Entry 7OE0 (electron microscopy, 2.69 A resolution); this record covers chains A and M of the 20 polymer chains in the assembly.

[Chain A]
Molecule: 16S rRNA
Organism: Escherichia coli BW25113
Sequence (1542 nucleotides; each row starts with the number of its first residue):
     1 AAAUUGAAGA GUUUGAUCAU GGCUCAGAUU GAACGCUGGC GGCAGGCCUA ACACAUGCAA
    61 GUCGAACGGU AACAGGAAGA AGCUUGCUUC UUUGCUGACG AGUGGCGGAC GGGUGAGUAA
   121 UGUCUGGGAA ACUGCCUGAU GGAGGGGGAU AACUACUGGA AACGGUAGCU AAUACCGCAU
   181 AACGUCGCAA GACCAAAGAG GGGGACCUUC GGGCCUCUUG CCAUCGGAUG UGCCCAGAUG
   241 GGAUUAGCUA GUAGGUGGGG UAACGGCUCA CCUAGGCGAC GAUCCCUAGC UGGUCUGAGA
   301 GGAUGACCAG CCACACUGGA ACUGAGACAC GGUCCAGACU CCUACGGGAG GCAGCAGUGG
   361 GGAAUAUUGC ACAAUGGGCG CAAGCCUGAU GCAGCCAUGC CGCGUGUAUG AAGAAGGCCU
   421 UCGGGUUGUA AAGUACUUUC AGCGGGGAGG AAGGGAGUAA AGUUAAUACC UUUGCUCAUU
   481 GACGUUACCC GCAGAAGAAG CACCGGCUAA CUCCGUGCCA GCAGCCGCGG UAAUACGGAG
   541 GGUGCAAGCG UUAAUCGGAA UUACUGGGCG UAAAGCGCAC GCAGGCGGUU UGUUAAGUCA
   601 GAUGUGAAAU CCCCGGGCUC AACCUGGGAA CUGCAUCUGA UACUGGCAAG CUUGAGUCUC
   661 GUAGAGGGGG GUAGAAUUCC AGGUGUAGCG GUGAAAUGCG UAGAGAUCUG GAGGAAUACC
   721 GGUGGCGAAG GCGGCCCCCU GGACGAAGAC UGACGCUCAG GUGCGAAAGC GUGGGGAGCA
   781 AACAGGAUUA GAUACCCUGG UAGUCCACGC CGUAAACGAU GUCGACUUGG AGGUUGUGCC
   841 CUUGAGGCGU GGCUUCCGGA GCUAACGCGU UAAGUCGACC GCCUGGGGAG UACGGCCGCA
   901 AGGUUAAAAC UCAAAUGAAU UGACGGGGGC CCGCACAAGC GGUGGAGCAU GUGGUUUAAU
   961 UCGAUGCAAC GCGAAGAACC UUACCUGGUC UUGACAUCCA CGGAAGUUUU CAGAGAUGAG
  1021 AAUGUGCCUU CGGGAACCGU GAGACAGGUG CUGCAUGGCU GUCGUCAGCU CGUGUUGUGA
  1081 AAUGUUGGGU UAAGUCCCGC AACGAGCGCA ACCCUUAUCC UUUGUUGCCA GCGGUCCGGC
  1141 CGGGAACUCA AAGGAGACUG CCAGUGAUAA ACUGGAGGAA GGUGGGGAUG ACGUCAAGUC
  1201 AUCAUGGCCC UUACGACCAG GGCUACACAC GUGCUACAAU GGCGCAUACA AAGAGAAGCG
  1261 ACCUCGCGAG AGCAAGCGGA CCUCAUAAAG UGCGUCGUAG UCCGGAUUGG AGUCUGCAAC
  1321 UCGACUCCAU GAAGUCGGAA UCGCUAGUAA UCGUGGAUCA GAAUGCCACG GUGAAUACGU
  1381 UCCCGGGCCU UGUACACACC GCCCGUCACA CCAUGGGAGU GGGUUGCAAA AGAAGUAGGU
  1441 AGCUUAACCU UCGGGAGGGC GCUUACCACU UUGUGAUUCA UGACUGGGGU GAAGUCGUAA
  1501 CAAGGUAACC GUAGGGGAAC CUGCGGUUGG AUCACCUCCU UA
Not modelled in the structure: 1-4, 1398-1408, 1494-1498, 1531-1542
Reported in the primary citation:
  - conformationally variable residues (order/disorder transition): A1398 to U1406, U1495 to U1498

[Chain M]
Name: 30S ribosomal protein S13
Organism: Escherichia coli BW25113
Reference sequence: A0A6D2XQ78 (A0A6D2XQ78_ECOLI); residues 1-117 here correspond to UniProt positions 2-118 (UniProt number = residue number + 1)
Sequence (117 residues; row label = number of the first residue in the row):
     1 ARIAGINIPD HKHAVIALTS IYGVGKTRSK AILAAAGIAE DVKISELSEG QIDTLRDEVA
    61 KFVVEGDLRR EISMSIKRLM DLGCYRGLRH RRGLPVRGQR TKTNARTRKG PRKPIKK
Not modelled in the structure: 115-117

[How chain A and chain M interact]
Pairs across the interface - 99 pairs, chain A then chain M:
  A946(A) with Arg112(M), phosphate contact
  G947(A) with Arg106(M), salt bridge to the phosphate; Thr107(M), hydrogen bond to the phosphate
  C948(A) with Asn104(M), base contact; Ala105(M), phosphate contact; Arg106(M), salt bridge to the phosphate; Thr107(M), hydrogen bond to the phosphate
  A949(A) with Arg97(M), salt bridge to the phosphate; Gln99(M), phosphate contact; Arg100(M), phosphate contact; Asn104(M), hydrogen bond to the base
  U950(A) with Arg100(M), phosphate contact; Asn104(M), hydrogen bond to the base
  G951(A) with Arg100(M), salt bridge to the phosphate; Lys102(M), hydrogen bond to the base; Thr103(M), base contact
  U952(A) with Lys102(M), hydrogen bond to the base
  G953(A) with Lys102(M), base contact
  A977(A) with Arg100(M), base contact
  U1224(A) with Gly98(M), sugar contact; Arg100(M), hydrogen bond to the phosphate
  A1225(A) with Arg89(M), phosphate contact; Gly98(M), phosphate contact; Gln99(M), phosphate contact; Arg100(M), salt bridge to the phosphate; Thr101(M), hydrogen bond to the phosphate; Lys102(M), hydrogen bond to the phosphate
  C1226(A) with Leu94(M), phosphate contact; Thr101(M), phosphate contact; Lys102(M), base contact; Lys109(M), hydrogen bond to the sugar
  A1227(A) with Lys109(M), phosphate contact; Lys113(M), phosphate contact; Pro114(M), base contact
  C1228(A) with Lys102(M), base contact; Lys109(M), salt bridge to the phosphate; Arg112(M), phosphate contact; Lys113(M), hydrogen bond to the phosphate; Pro114(M), sugar contact
  A1229(A) with Arg112(M), salt bridge to the phosphate
  C1230(A) with Thr103(M), base contact; Arg112(M), salt bridge to the phosphate
  C1243(A) with Ile16(M), sugar contact
  C1267(A) with Thr27(M), base contact
  U1295(A) with His13(M), hydrogen bond to the sugar
  C1296(A) with Lys12(M), sugar contact; His13(M), sugar contact; Lys43(M), salt bridge to the phosphate
  G1297(A) with His11(M), phosphate contact
  C1302(A) with Lys12(M), hydrogen bond to the sugar; Ile16(M), sugar contact
  A1306(A) with Thr107(M), hydrogen bond to the sugar
  U1307(A) with Gln99(M), hydrogen bond to the phosphate; Thr107(M), sugar contact; Arg108(M), hydrogen bond to the sugar
  U1308(A) with Arg69(M), base contact; His90(M), hydrogen bond to the phosphate; Leu94(M), phosphate contact; Pro95(M), phosphate contact; Val96(M), hydrogen bond to the phosphate
  G1309(A) with Arg69(M), sugar contact; Ile72(M), sugar contact; Ile76(M), sugar contact; Arg86(M), salt bridge to the phosphate; His90(M), salt bridge to the phosphate; Val96(M), phosphate contact
  C1320(A) with Arg86(M), sugar contact; Val96(M), phosphate contact
  U1321(A) with Tyr85(M), sugar contact; Arg89(M), sugar contact; Val96(M), phosphate contact; Arg97(M), phosphate contact; Gly98(M), hydrogen bond to the phosphate
  C1322(A) with Arg89(M), salt bridge to the phosphate; Arg97(M), phosphate contact; Gly98(M), phosphate contact
  G1323(A) with Arg97(M), phosphate contact
  A1324(A) with Arg97(M), salt bridge to the phosphate
  C1328(A) with Thr27(M), hydrogen bond to the phosphate; Arg28(M), sugar contact
  A1329(A) with Tyr22(M), sugar contact; Gly23(M), sugar contact; Val24(M), hydrogen bond to the phosphate; Gly25(M), hydrogen bond to the phosphate; Lys26(M), phosphate contact; Thr27(M), phosphate contact; Arg28(M), hydrogen bond to the phosphate; Leu68(M), sugar contact; Arg69(M), hydrogen bond to the base
  U1330(A) with Ile21(M), phosphate contact; Tyr22(M), phosphate contact; Gly23(M), phosphate contact; Val24(M), phosphate contact; Gly25(M), phosphate contact; Glu65(M), sugar contact; Arg69(M), hydrogen bond to the sugar
  G1331(A) with Tyr22(M), phosphate contact; Glu65(M), phosphate contact
  A1332(A) with Thr107(M), base contact
Other interface residues (no listed pair), chain A (39 interface residues in all): G954, G1244, C1327
Other interface residues (no listed pair), chain M (46 interface residues in all): Thr19, Ser29, Arg92, Gly110, Pro111

[In short]
39 residues of chain A and 46 residues of chain M are in contact; the contacts include 25 hydrogen bonds and
13 salt bridges. Polar pairs include A949(A)-Asn104(M), U950(A)-Asn104(M) and G951(A)-Lys102(M). From the
paper: conformational variability at A1398(A) and U1495(A).
Chain A is 16S rRNA and chain M is 30S ribosomal protein S13, both from Escherichia coli BW25113; the
structure, E. coli pre-30S delta rbfA ribosomal subunit class F, was determined by electron microscopy,
deposited together with 7OE1 and 7OI0.
